Entry 3HPT (X-ray diffraction, 2.19 A resolution); this record covers chains A and B.

# Chain A
Name: Coagulation factor X
Source organism: Homo sapiens
Notes: EC 3.4.21.6; fragment: Factor X light chain:
UniProtKB: P00742 (FA10_HUMAN); numbering as in UniProt (aligned over 85-178)
Amino-acid sequence (94 residues; row label = number of the first residue in the row):
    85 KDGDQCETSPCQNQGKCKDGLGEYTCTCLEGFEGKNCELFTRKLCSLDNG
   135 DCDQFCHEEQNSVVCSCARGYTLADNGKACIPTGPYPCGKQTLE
Unresolved in the structure: 85-89, 91-92, 104-106
Disulfide bonds: Cys90-Cys101, Cys95-Cys110, Cys112-Cys121, Cys129-Cys140, Cys136-Cys149, Cys151-Cys164
UniProt features mapped onto this chain:
  - modified residue: Asp103 (3R: -3-hydroxyaspartate)
  - natural variant: Glu91 (E91K: In FA10D), Glu142 (E142K: In FA10D; uncertain significance), Cys149 (C149Y: In FA10D), Cys151 (C151Y: In FA10D)

# Chain B
Name: Coagulation factor X
Source organism: Homo sapiens
Notes: EC 3.4.21.6; fragment: Activated factor Xa heavy chain:
UniProtKB: P00742 (FA10_HUMAN); the construct lacks a stretch of the UniProt sequence and is renumbered around it, so the offset changes along the chain: 16-61 = UniProt 235-280; 62-124 = UniProt 282-344; 125-131 = UniProt 346-352; 132-145 = UniProt 355-368; 4 more segments
Amino-acid sequence (238 residues; each row starts with the number of its first residue; note: 2 numbers in that range are skipped by the numbering (no residue carries them; nothing is unmodelled there); a row labelled like 131A-131B holds insertion residues (131A, then the next letters in order)):
    16 IVGGQECKDGECPWQALLINEENEGFCGGTILSEFYILTAAHCLYQ
   61A A
    62 KRFKVRVGDRNTEQEEGGEAVHEVEVVIKHNRFTKETYDFDIAVLRLKTP
   112 ITFRMNVAPACLP
  124A E
   125 RDWAEST
131A-131B LM
   132 TQKTGIVSGFGRTH
   147 EKGRQSTRLKMLEVPYVDRNSCKLSSSFIITQNMFCAGY
185A-185B DT
   186 KQEDACQGDSGGPHVTRFKDTYFVTGIVSWGEG
   220 CARK
  223A G
   224 KYGIYTKVTAFLKWIDRSMKTRGLP
Disulfide bonds: Cys22-Cys27, Cys42-Cys58, Cys168-Cys182, Cys191-Cys220
Ion coordination: Ca2+: Asp70, Asn72, Gln75, Glu80; Na+: Tyr185, Asp185A, Arg222, Lys224
Small-molecule neighbours: YET (1-cyano-2-(2-methyl-1-benzofuran-5-yl)-3-[(3S)-2-oxo-1-(2-oxo-2-pyrrolidin-1-ylethyl)azepan-3-yl]guanidine): Glu97, Thr98, Tyr99, Glu147, Phe174, Asp189, Ala190, Cys191, Gln192, Ser195, Val213, Ser214, Trp215, Gly216, Gly218, Cys220, Gly226, Ile227, Tyr228
UniProt features mapped onto this chain:
  - active site (Charge relay system): His57, Asp102, Ser195

# How chain A and chain B interact
Contacting residue pairs (48):
  Asn133(A) - Trp127(B)  hydrogen bond
  Asn133(A) - Phe203(B)
  Cys136(A) - Lys204(B)  hydrogen bond (backbone-side chain)
  Asp137(A) - Lys204(B)
  Gln138(A) - Trp127(B)  hydrogen bond (backbone-side chain)
  Phe139(A) - Leu123(B)
  Phe139(A) - Pro124(B)  hydrophobic
  Phe139(A) - Glu124A(B)
  Phe139(A) - Trp127(B)  hydrophobic
  Phe139(A) - Phe208(B)  hydrophobic
  Cys140(A) - Trp127(B)
  Ser150(A) - Glu124A(B)  hydrogen bond
  Ala152(A) - Cys122(B)  hydrophobic
  Arg153(A) - Leu47(B)
  Arg153(A) - Ser48(B)
  Arg153(A) - Glu49(B)  salt bridge
  Arg153(A) - Phe114(B)
  Arg153(A) - Pro120(B)
  Arg153(A) - Met242(B)
  Tyr170(A) - Phe114(B)
  Tyr170(A) - Arg115(B)
  Tyr170(A) - Met116(B)
  Tyr170(A) - Pro120(B)
  Cys172(A) - Pro120(B)
  Cys172(A) - Ala121(B)
  Cys172(A) - Cys122(B)  disulfide
  Cys172(A) - Thr206(B)
  Gly173(A) - Trp29(B)
  Gly173(A) - Pro120(B)  hydrogen bond (backbone-backbone)
  Gly173(A) - Ala121(B)
  Gly173(A) - Cys122(B)
  Gly173(A) - Asp205(B)
  Gly173(A) - Thr206(B)
  Gly173(A) - Tyr207(B)  hydrogen bond (backbone-backbone)
  Lys174(A) - Trp29(B)
  Lys174(A) - Asp205(B)  hydrogen bond (side chain-backbone)
  Lys174(A) - Thr206(B)  hydrogen bond
  Gln175(A) - Gly25(B)
  Gln175(A) - Glu26(B)  hydrogen bond (side chain-backbone)
  Gln175(A) - Tyr207(B)
  Thr176(A) - Gly25(B)  hydrogen bond (backbone-backbone)
  Thr176(A) - Pro28(B)
  Thr176(A) - Arg115(B)
  Thr176(A) - Met116(B)  hydrogen bond
  Thr176(A) - Asn117(B)  hydrogen bond (side chain-backbone)
  Thr176(A) - Ala119(B)
  Leu177(A) - Met116(B)
  Glu178(A) - Met116(B)
Interface residues without a listed pair, chain A (22 interface residues in all): Asp132, Asp135, His141, Tyr155, Pro171
Interface residues without a listed pair, chain B (29 interface residues in all): Asp24, Val118, Thr131
Cross-chain cystine bridges: Cys172(A)-Cys122(B)

# Overview
22 residues of chain A face 29 of chain B across their interface; the contacts include 1 disulfide bond, 12
hydrogen bonds and 1 salt bridge. Polar contacts include Arg153(A)-Glu49(B), Asn133(A)-Trp127(B) and
Cys136(A)-Lys204(B). Ligands of chain B: compound YET.
Chain A is Coagulation factor X and chain B is Coagulation factor X, both from Homo sapiens; the structure,
Crystal structure of human FxA in complex with
(S)-2-cyano-1-(2-methylbenzofuran-5-yl)-3-(2-oxo-1-(2-oxo-2-(pyrrolidin-1-yl)ethyl)azepan-3-yl)guanidine, was
determined by X-ray diffraction.
